7PWD - chains B and G of the 3 polymer chains in the assembly; structure by X-ray diffraction, 2.60 A resolution.

Chain B:
Name: Guanine nucleotide-binding protein G(I)/G(S)/G(T) subunit beta-1
From: Bos taurus
Reference sequence: P62871 (GBB1_BOVIN); residue numbers follow UniProt; this construct covers 1-340
Sequence (340 residues; numbered 1 to 340; the number before each row is that of its first residue):
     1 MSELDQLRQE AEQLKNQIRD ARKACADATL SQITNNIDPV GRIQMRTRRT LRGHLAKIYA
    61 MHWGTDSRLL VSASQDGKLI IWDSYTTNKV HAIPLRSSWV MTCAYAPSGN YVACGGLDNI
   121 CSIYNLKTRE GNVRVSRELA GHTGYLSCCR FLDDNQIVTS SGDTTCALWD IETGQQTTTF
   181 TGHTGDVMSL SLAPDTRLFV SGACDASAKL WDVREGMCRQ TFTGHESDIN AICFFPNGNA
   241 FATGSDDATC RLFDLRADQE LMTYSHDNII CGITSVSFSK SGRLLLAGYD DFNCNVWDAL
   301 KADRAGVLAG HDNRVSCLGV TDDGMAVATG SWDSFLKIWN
Unresolved in the structure: 1
Swiss-Prot annotation at these positions:
  - modified residue: Ser2 (N-acetylserine), His266 (Phosphohistidine)

Chain G:
Name: Guanine nucleotide-binding protein G(I)/G(S)/G(O) subunit gamma-2
From: Bos taurus
Reference sequence: P63212 (GBG2_BOVIN); numbering as in UniProt (aligned over 1-71)
Sequence (77 residues; each row starts with the number of its first residue; numbers below 1 keep their minus sign (His-5 is residue -5)):
    -5 HHHHHHMASN NTASIAQARK LVEQLKMEAN IDRIKVSKAA ADLMAYCEAH AKEDPLLTPV
    55 PASENPFREK KFFSAIL
Unresolved in the structure: -5 to 7, 71
Differences from the reference sequence: expression tag (-5 to 0); engineered mutation Ser68 (Cys in P63212)
Swiss-Prot annotation at these positions:
  - modified residue: Ala2 (N-acetylalanine)

How chain B and chain G interact:
Contacting residue pairs (90; chain B residue first):
  Glu3(B) with Arg13(G), salt bridge
  Leu4(B) with Ser8(G); Ile9(G)
  Leu7(B) with Ala12(G), hydrophobic; Arg13(G); Val16(G)
  Arg8(B) with Ser8(G), hydrogen bond
  Glu10(B) with Val16(G); Lys20(G)
  Ala11(B) with Leu19(G)
  Leu14(B) with Val16(G); Leu19(G), hydrophobic; Lys20(G)
  Lys15(B) with Leu19(G)
  Ile18(B) with Leu19(G); Ala23(G), hydrophobic; Arg27(G)
  Ala21(B) with Arg27(G)
  Arg22(B) with Arg27(G)
  Ala24(B) with Lys29(G), hydrogen bond (backbone-side chain)
  Cys25(B) with Arg27(G); Ile28(G), hydrogen bond (side chain-backbone); Lys29(G); Val30(G), hydrogen bond (backbone-backbone)
  Ala26(B) with Val30(G), hydrophobic
  Asp27(B) with Lys29(G); Val30(G); Ser31(G), hydrogen bond
  Ala28(B) with Val30(G)
  Leu30(B) with Ala34(G), hydrophobic
  Ile33(B) with Ser31(G); Ala34(G), hydrophobic; Met38(G)
  Thr34(B) with Met38(G)
  Ile37(B) with Met38(G), hydrophobic; Glu42(G)
  Val40(B) with Leu51(G), hydrophobic
  Ile43(B) with Leu50(G)
  Met45(B) with Leu50(G), hydrophobic
  Arg48(B) with Phe61(G); Arg62(G)
  Arg49(B) with Pro60(G), hydrogen bond (side chain-backbone); Phe61(G)
  Arg68(B) with Ser68(G), hydrogen bond (side chain-backbone); Ile70(G)
  Ser84(B) with Phe61(G)
  Tyr85(B) with Pro60(G); Phe61(G), hydrophobic; Phe67(G), hydrophobic
  Cys218(B) with Gln18(G), hydrogen bond (backbone-side chain)
  Arg219(B) with Glu22(G)
  Thr221(B) with Glu22(G), hydrogen bond
  Phe235(B) with Leu37(G), hydrophobic; Tyr40(G), hydrophobic; Cys41(G), hydrophobic
  Pro236(B) with Tyr40(G)
  Asn237(B) with Tyr40(G)
  Asp254(B) with Ala33(G); Leu37(G)
  Arg256(B) with Arg27(G); Ile28(G), hydrogen bond (backbone-backbone); Asp36(G), salt bridge
  Ala257(B) with Ile28(G); Ala33(G), hydrophobic
  Asp258(B) with Ile25(G); Arg27(G), salt bridge
  Gln259(B) with Val30(G)
  Leu261(B) with Val30(G), hydrophobic; Leu37(G), hydrophobic
  Ser279(B) with Asp48(G), hydrogen bond
  Lys280(B) with Glu47(G); Asp48(G)
  Ser281(B) with Tyr40(G); Cys41(G); His44(G); Asp48(G), hydrogen bond; Leu51(G)
  Gly282(B) with Cys41(G)
  Arg283(B) with Cys41(G); Leu51(G)
  Leu300(B) with Cys41(G), hydrophobic
  Asp323(B) with Pro49(G)
  Gly324(B) with Pro49(G); Leu50(G)
  Met325(B) with Glu58(G)
  Ala326(B) with Phe61(G), hydrophobic
  Val327(B) with Leu50(G), hydrophobic
  Ile338(B) with Phe61(G), hydrophobic
  Asn340(B) with Asn59(G), hydrogen bond; Phe61(G)
Also at the interface, not in a pair above, chain B (62 interface residues in all): Gln17, Leu69, Asp83, Val90, Lys127, Gln220, Ala240, Leu252, Leu284
Also at the interface, not in a pair above, chain G (44 interface residues in all): Leu15, Asp26, Ala35, Ala45, Val54, Ala69

Summary:
The interface between chain B and chain G involves 62 residues on one side and 44 on the other, with 13
hydrogen bonds and 3 salt bridges. Among the polar pairs are Glu3(B)-Arg13(G), Arg256(B)-Asp36(G) and
Asp258(B)-Arg27(G).
Here chain B is Guanine nucleotide-binding protein G(I)/G(S)/G(T) subunit beta-1 and chain G is Guanine
nucleotide-binding protein G(I)/G(S)/G(O) subunit gamma-2, both from Bos taurus. Entry 7PWD (Structure of an
inhibited GRK2-G-beta and G-gamma complex) was determined by X-ray diffraction.
